Entry 3E8T (X-ray diffraction, 1.30 A resolution); this record covers chain A.

Chain A:
Protein: Takeout-like protein 1
Source organism: Epiphyas postvittana
Reference sequence: B5ABT1 (B5ABT1_EPIPO); residues 1-220 here correspond to UniProt positions 21-240 (UniProt number = residue number + 20)
Amino-acid sequence (220 residues; each row starts with the number of its first residue):
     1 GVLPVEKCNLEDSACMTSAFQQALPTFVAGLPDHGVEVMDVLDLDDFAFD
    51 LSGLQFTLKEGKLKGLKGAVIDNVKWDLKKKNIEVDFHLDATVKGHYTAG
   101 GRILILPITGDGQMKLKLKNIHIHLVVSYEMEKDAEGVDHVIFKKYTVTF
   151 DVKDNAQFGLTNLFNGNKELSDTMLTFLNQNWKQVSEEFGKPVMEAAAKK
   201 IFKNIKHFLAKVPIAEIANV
Unresolved in the structure: 1-4
Disulfides: Cys-8/Cys-15
Ligand contacts: Ubiquinone-8 (UQ8): Val-5, Glu-6, Met-16, Ala-19, Phe-20, Ala-23, Leu-24, Phe-27, Phe-49, Leu-54, Phe-56, Leu-63, Leu-66, Trp-76, Phe-87, Leu-89, Tyr-97, Ala-99, Ile-103, Ile-108, Leu-116, Leu-118, Ile-121, Leu-125, Val-148, Phe-150, Ala-156, Phe-158, Leu-160, Leu-178, Val-185, Ser-186, Phe-189, Gly-190, Val-193, Met-194, Ala-197, Ala-198, Ile-201, Ile-205, Leu-209, Ile-214, Ile-217, Ala-218

Summary:
Chain A binds Ubiquinone-8.
Chain A is Takeout-like protein 1 (Epiphyas postvittana); the structure, Crystal Structure of Epiphyas
postvittana Takeout 1, was determined by X-ray diffraction, deposited together with 3E8W.
